Entry 6HE9 (electron microscopy, 6.35 A resolution (low resolution: residue-level contacts below are approximate; hydrogen-bond / salt-bridge calls are withheld)); this record covers chains G and L of the 34 polymer chains in the assembly.

# Chain G
Protein: Proteasome subunit alpha
Organism: Archaeoglobus fulgidus (strain ATCC 49558 / VC-16 / DSM 4304 / JCM 9628 / NBRC 100126)
Notes: EC 3.4.25.1; engineered mutation(s): 0
UniProt: O29760 (PSA_ARCFU); residue numbers follow UniProt; this construct covers 5-246
Sequence (242 residues; numbered 5 to 246; the number before each row is that of its first residue):
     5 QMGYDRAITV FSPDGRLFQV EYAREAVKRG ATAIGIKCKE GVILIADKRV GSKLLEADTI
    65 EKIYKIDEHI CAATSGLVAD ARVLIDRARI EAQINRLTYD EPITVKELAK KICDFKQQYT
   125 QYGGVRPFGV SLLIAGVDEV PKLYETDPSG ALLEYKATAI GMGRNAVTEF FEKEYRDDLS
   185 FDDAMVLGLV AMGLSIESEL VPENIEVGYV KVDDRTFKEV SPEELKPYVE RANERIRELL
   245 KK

# Chain L
Protein: Proteasome-activating nucleotidase
Organism: Archaeoglobus fulgidus (strain ATCC 49558 / VC-16 / DSM 4304 / JCM 9628 / NBRC 100126)
UniProt: O28303 (PAN_ARCFU); numbering as in UniProt (aligned over 9-398)
Sequence (390 residues; numbered 9 to 398; the number before each row is that of its first residue):
     9 LLEKLKKLEE DYYKLRELYR RLEDEKKFIE SERIRYEREV RRLRSEVERL RSPPLLVGVV
    69 SDILEDGRVV VKSSTGPKFV VNTSQYINEE ELKPGARVAL NQQTLAIVNV LPTSKDPMVY
   129 GFEVEEKPEV SYEDIGGLDV QIEEIREAVE LPLLKPELFA EVGIEPPKGV LLYGPPGTGK
   189 TLLAKAVANQ TRATFIRVVG SEFVQKYIGE GARLVREVFQ LAKEKAPSII FIDELDAIAA
   249 RRTNSDTSGD REVQRTMMQL LAELDGFDPR GDVKVIGATN RIDILDPAIL RPGRFDRIIE
   309 VPLPTFEGRI QIFKIHTRKM KLAEDVDFKE LARITEGASG ADIKAICTEA GMFAIREERA
   369 KVTMLDFTKA IEKVLKKTTP IPDLKGVMFV
Curated features (UniProtKB/Swiss-Prot):
  - region: M396 to V398 (Docks into pockets in the proteasome alpha-ring to cause gate opening)
  - binding site (ATP): G185 to L190, H324
Bound ions: Mg2+: T189 (together with ADP)
Ligand contacts:
  - ADP (adenosine-5'-diphosphate): I143, G144, L146, P184, G185, T186, G187, K188, T189, L190, D241, I320, H324, G348, A349, K352
  - ATP (adenosine-5'-triphosphate): L269, D273, A296, R299, G301, R302

# Chain G / chain L interface
Residue-residue contacts (17; chain G residue first):
  E29(G) - P388(L)
  R33(G) - D391(L)
  R33(G) - L392(L)
  R33(G) - F397(L)
  G34(G) - F397(L)
  A35(G) - V398(L)
  R53(G) - K393(L)
  V54(G) - V398(L)
  K66(G) - V398(L)
  G80(G) - F397(L)
  G80(G) - V398(L)
  L81(G) - M396(L)
  L81(G) - F397(L)
  L81(G) - V398(L)
  V82(G) - M396(L)
  V82(G) - V398(L)
  M166(G) - K393(L)
Other interface residues (no listed pair), chain G (13 interface residues in all): A30, D51
Other interface residues (no listed pair), chain L (8 interface residues in all): I389

# Overview
Chain G and chain L form an interface of 13 and 8 residues respectively. Chain L binds ATP and ADP. UniProt
lists 7 ATP-binding residues on chain L.
Here chain G is Proteasome subunit alpha and chain L is Proteasome-activating nucleotidase, both from
Archaeoglobus fulgidus (strain ATCC 49558 / VC-16 / DSM 4304 / JCM 9628 / NBRC 100126). Entry 6HE9
(PAN-proteasome in state 2) was determined by electron microscopy together with 6HE5, 6HE7, 6HE8, 6HEA, 6HEC
and 6HED from the same study.
